Entry 2ZBF (X-ray diffraction, 2.40 A resolution); this record covers chain A.

Chain A:
Protein: Sarcoplasmic/endoplasmic reticulum calcium ATPase 1
Source organism: Oryctolagus cuniculus
Notes: EC 3.6.3.8
UniProt: P04191 (AT2A1_RABIT); residue numbers follow UniProt; this construct covers 1-993
Sequence (995 residues; numbered 0 to 994; the number before each row is that of its first residue; numbering starts at 0):
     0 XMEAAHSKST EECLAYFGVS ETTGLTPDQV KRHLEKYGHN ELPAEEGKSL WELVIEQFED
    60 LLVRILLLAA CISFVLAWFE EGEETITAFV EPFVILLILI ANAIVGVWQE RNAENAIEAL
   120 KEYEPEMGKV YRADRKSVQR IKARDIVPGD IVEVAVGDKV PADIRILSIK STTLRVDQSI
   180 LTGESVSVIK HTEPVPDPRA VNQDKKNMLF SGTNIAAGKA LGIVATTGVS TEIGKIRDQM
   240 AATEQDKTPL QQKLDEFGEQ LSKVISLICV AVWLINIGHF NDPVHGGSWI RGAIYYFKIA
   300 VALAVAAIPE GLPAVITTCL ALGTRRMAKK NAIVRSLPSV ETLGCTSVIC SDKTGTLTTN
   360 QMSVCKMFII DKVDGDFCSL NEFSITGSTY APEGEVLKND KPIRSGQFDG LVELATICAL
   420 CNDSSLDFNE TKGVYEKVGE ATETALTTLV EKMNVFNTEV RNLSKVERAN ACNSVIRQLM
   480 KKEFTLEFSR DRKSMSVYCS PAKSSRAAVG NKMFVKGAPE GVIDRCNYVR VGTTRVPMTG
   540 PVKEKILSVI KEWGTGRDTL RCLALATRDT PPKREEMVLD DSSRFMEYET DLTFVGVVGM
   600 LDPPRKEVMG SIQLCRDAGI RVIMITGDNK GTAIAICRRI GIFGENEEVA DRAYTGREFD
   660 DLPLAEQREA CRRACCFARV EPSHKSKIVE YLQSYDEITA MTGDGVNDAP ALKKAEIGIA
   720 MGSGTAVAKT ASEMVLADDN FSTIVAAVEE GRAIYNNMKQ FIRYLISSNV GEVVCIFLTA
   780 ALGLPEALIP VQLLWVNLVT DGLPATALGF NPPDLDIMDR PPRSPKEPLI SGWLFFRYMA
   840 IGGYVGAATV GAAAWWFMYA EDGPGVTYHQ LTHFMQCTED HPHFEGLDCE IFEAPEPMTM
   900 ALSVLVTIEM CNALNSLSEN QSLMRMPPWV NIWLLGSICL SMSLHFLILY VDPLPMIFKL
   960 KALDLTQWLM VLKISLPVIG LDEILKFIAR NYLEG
Cystine bridges: Cys876-Cys888
Modified positions: ACE (acetyl group) at position 0
Ion coordination: Mg2+: Asp351, Thr353, Asp703; beryllium trifluoride ion near Asp351 (its only coordinating residue here)
Small-molecule neighbours: thapsigargin (TG1; octanoic acid [3S-[3alpha, 3abeta, 4alpha, 6beta, 6abeta, 7beta, 8alpha(Z), 9balpha]]-6-(acetyloxy)-2,3,-3a,4,5,6,6a,7,8,9b-decahydro-3,3a-dihydroxy-3,6,9-trimethyl-8-[(2-methyl-1-oxo-2-butenyl)ox y]-2-oxo-4-(1-oxobutoxy)-azuleno[4,5-b]furan-7-yl ester): Lys252, Leu253, Glu255, Phe256, Gln259, Leu260, Val263, Leu266, Ile267, Ala306, Ile761, Ile765, Asn768, Val769, Val772, Leu828, Ile829, Phe834, Tyr837, Met838
Curated features (UniProtKB/Swiss-Prot):
  - region (Interaction with PLN): Ile788 to Gly808, Trp932 to Leu943
  - active site: Asp351 (4-aspartylphosphate intermediate)
  - binding site (Ca(2+)): Val304, Ala305, Ile307, Glu309, Asn768, Glu771, Asn796, Thr799, Asp800, Glu908
  - binding site (Mg(2+)): Asp351, Thr353, Asp703
  - binding site (ATP): Thr353, Glu442, Arg489, Lys515, Arg560, Thr625, Gly626, Asp627, Arg678, Lys684, Asn706
  - modified residue: Thr441 (Phosphothreonine), Thr569 (Phosphothreonine), Ser581 (Phosphoserine)
  - mutagenesis: Glu309 (E309A: Interferes with conformation changes that are essential for ATP-dependent Ca(2+) transport; E309Q: No loss of calcium binding ...), Pro789 (P789L: Almost complete loss of Ca(2+) transport activity because of reduced Ca(2+) affinity), Cys876 (C876A: Loss of ATP-dependent Ca(2+)transport), Cys888 (C888A: Loss of ATP-dependent Ca(2+)transport)
Reported in the primary citation:
  - post-translational modification sites: Asp351
  - contacts within the chain: Thr171-Glu486 (hydrogen bond), Val175-Val187 (backbone contact), Asp176-Asn213 (backbone contact), Ile179-Val705 (backbone contact), Thr181-Gly626 (backbone contact), Gly182-Thr353 (hydrogen bond), Thr181-Glu183 (hydrogen bond), Ser184-Asp627 (hydrogen bond), Ser186-Glu439 (hydrogen bond), Lys352-Asp627
  - conformationally variable residues (helix shift): Asn111 to Ala115, Glu125
  - binding site for beryllium trifluoride ion: Gly182, Asp351
  - Mg2+ coordination: Asp703

Summary:
Bound to chain A: thapsigargin. The Mg2+ site is built by Asp351, Thr353 and Asp703. Curated annotation
(UniProt) lists active-site residue Asp351, 10 Ca2+-binding residues, 3 Mg2+-binding residues and 11
ATP-binding residues. From the paper: a binding site for beryllium trifluoride ion at Gly182 and Asp351; Mg2+
coordination by Asp703.
Chain A is Sarcoplasmic/endoplasmic reticulum calcium ATPase 1 (Oryctolagus cuniculus); the structure, Calcium
pump crystal structure with bound BeF3 and TG in the absence of calcium, was determined by X-ray diffraction,
deposited together with 2ZBE and 2ZBG.
